PDB entry 8JHO | electron microscopy, 7.60 A resolution (low resolution: residue-level contacts below are approximate; hydrogen-bond / salt-bridge calls are withheld) | chains D and I of the 24 polymer chains in the assembly

[Chain D]
Molecule: Histone H2B
From: Xenopus laevis
Reference sequence: A0A8J0U496 (A0A8J0U496_XENLA); residues 1-122 here correspond to UniProt positions 5-126 (UniProt number = residue number + 4)
Amino-acid sequence (122 residues; numbered 1 to 122; the number before each row is that of its first residue):
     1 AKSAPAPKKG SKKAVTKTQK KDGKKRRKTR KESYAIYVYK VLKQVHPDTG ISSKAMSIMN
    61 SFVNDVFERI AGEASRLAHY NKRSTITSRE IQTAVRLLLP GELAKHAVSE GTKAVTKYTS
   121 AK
Not modelled in the structure: 1-25, 122

[Chain I]
Molecule: Di-nucleosome template foward
Sequence (350 nucleotides; row label = number of the first residue in the row; numbers below 1 keep their minus sign (DA-6 is residue -6)):
    -6 ATTCGATATC GAGAATCCCG GTGCCGAGGC CGCTCAATTG GTCGTAGACA GCTCTAGCAC
    54 CGCTTAAACG CACGTACGCG CTGTCCCCCG CGTTTTAACC GCCAAGGGGA TTACTCCCTA
   114 GTCTCCAGGC ACGTGTCAGA TATATACATC CTGTGCATGT ATTGAAAGTA CTGCCAGTTC
   174 TAGACTGGAG AATCCCGGTG CCGAGGCCGC TCAATTGGTC GTAGACAGCT CTAGCACCGC
   234 TTAAACGCAC GTACGCGCTG TCCCCCGCGT TTTAACCGCC AAGGGGATTA CTCCCTAGTC
   294 TCCAGGCACG TGTCAGATAT ATACATCCTG TGCATGTATT GAACAGCGAT
Not modelled in the structure: 334-343

[Chain D / chain I interface]
Pairs across the interface (17; chain D residue first):
  Arg26(D) - DG221(I)
  Arg26(D) - DT223(I)
  Arg26(D) - DC224(I)
  Arg27(D) - DA301(I)
  Arg27(D) - DC302(I)
  Lys28(D) - DT225(I)
  Lys28(D) - DC302(I)
  Thr29(D) - DA301(I)
  Arg30(D) - DG299(I)
  Arg30(D) - DC300(I)
  Arg30(D) - DA301(I)
  Lys31(D) - DC300(I)
  Lys31(D) - DA301(I)
  Ser33(D) - DC300(I)
  Ile36(D) - DG299(I)
  Tyr37(D) - DG299(I)
  Thr85(D) - DT289(I)
Other interface residues (no listed pair), chain D (11 interface residues in all): Glu32
Other interface residues (no listed pair), chain I (10 interface residues in all): DG298

[In short]
The interface between chain D and chain I involves 11 residues on one side and 10 on the other.
Chain D is Histone H2B (Xenopus laevis) and chain I is Di-nucleosome template foward; the structure, Cryo-EM
structure of the histone deacetylase complex Rpd3S in complex with di-nucleosome, was determined by electron
microscopy together with 8HXX, 8HXY, 8HXZ and 8HY0 from the same study.
